Entry 8E8F (X-ray diffraction, 2.14 A resolution); this record covers chains A and T of the 3 polymer chains in the assembly.

Chain A:
Name: DNA polymerase eta
Source organism: Homo sapiens
Notes: EC 2.7.7.7
UniProt: Q9Y253 (POLH_HUMAN); numbering as in UniProt (aligned over 1-432)
Amino-acid sequence (435 residues; numbered -2 to 432; the number before each row is that of its first residue; numbers below 1 keep their minus sign (Gly-2 is residue -2)):
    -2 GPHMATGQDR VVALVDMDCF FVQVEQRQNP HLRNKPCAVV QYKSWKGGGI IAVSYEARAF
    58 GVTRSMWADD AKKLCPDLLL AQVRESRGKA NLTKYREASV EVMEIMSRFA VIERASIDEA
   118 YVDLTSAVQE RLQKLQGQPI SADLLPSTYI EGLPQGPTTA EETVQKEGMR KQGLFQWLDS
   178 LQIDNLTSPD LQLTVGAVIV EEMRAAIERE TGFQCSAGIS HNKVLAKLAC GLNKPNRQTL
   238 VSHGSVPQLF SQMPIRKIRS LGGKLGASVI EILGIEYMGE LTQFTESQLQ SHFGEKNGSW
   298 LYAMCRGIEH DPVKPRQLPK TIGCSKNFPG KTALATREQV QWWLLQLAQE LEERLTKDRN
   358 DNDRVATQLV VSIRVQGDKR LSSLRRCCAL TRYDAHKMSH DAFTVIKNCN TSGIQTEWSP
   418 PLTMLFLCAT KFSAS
Disordered / not traced: 154-161, 411-412
Construct notes: expression tag (-2 to 0)
Curated features (UniProtKB/Swiss-Prot):
  - binding site (Mg(2+)): Asp13, Met14, Asp115, Glu116
  - binding site (Mn(2+)): Asp13, Met14, Asp115, Glu116
  - binding site (a 2'-deoxyribonucleoside 5'-triphosphate): Arg61
  - natural variant: Val37 (deletion: In XPV), Leu75 (deletion: In XPV), Arg93 (R93P: In XPV), Arg111 (R111H: In XPV), Thr122 (T122P: In XPV), Gly153 (G153D: In a breast cancer sample), Thr191 (T191P: In XPV), Gly263 (G263V: In XPV), Val266 (V266D: In XPV), Gly295 (G295R: In XPV), Arg361 (R361S: In XPV)
  - mutagenesis: Tyr52 (Y52A/F: Reduces DNA polymerase activity; Y52E: Reduces DNA polymerase activity. Increases fidelity of replication and reduces translesion bypass), Arg61 (R61A: Reduces enzymatic activity by two-thirds), Ser62 (S62G: Increased DNA polymerase activity and translesion bypass compared to wild-type), Ala68 (A68S/V: Severe reduction in thymine dimer translesion bypass), Asn324 to Pro326 (Reduces binding to chromatin and to monoubiquitinated PCNA. Abolishes binding to monoubiquitinated PCNA; when associated with 705-E--H-713 Del)
Metal / ion sites: Mn2+ site 1: Asp13, Met14, Asp115 (together with 2'-deoxyguanosine-5'-triphosphate, diphosphate) (shared with 1 residue of chain P); Mn2+ site 2: Asp13, Asp115, Glu116 (together with 2'-deoxyguanosine-5'-triphosphate) (shared with 2 residues of chain P); Mn2+ site 3: Arg61 (together with 2'-deoxyguanosine-5'-triphosphate, diphosphate)
Small-molecule neighbours: 2'-deoxyguanosine-5'-triphosphate / diphosphate: Asp13, Met14, Asp15, Cys16, Phe17, Phe18, Gln38, Ile48, Ala49, Tyr52, Arg55, Arg61, Leu89, Ile114, Asp115, Glu116, Lys231
What the authors report for this chain:
  - mutagenesis - S113A (3-fold): decreased catalytic activity on dN primer end

Chain T:
Molecule: 12-nt DNA strand
Sequence (12 nucleotides; numbered 2 to 13; the number before each row is that of its first residue):
     2 CATTATGACG CT

Interface between chain A and chain T:
Residue-residue contacts (38; chain A residue first):
  Gln38(A) - DT5(T)  base contact
  Gln38(A) - DA6(T)  sugar contact
  Tyr39(A) - DT5(T)  phosphate contact
  Tyr39(A) - DA6(T)  hydrogen bond to the phosphate
  Trp42(A) - DA3(T)  stacking on the base
  Arg61(A) - DT5(T)  base contact
  Ser62(A) - DT4(T)  sugar contact
  Trp64(A) - DA3(T)  phosphate contact
  Trp64(A) - DT4(T)  phosphate contact
  Lys86(A) - DT7(T)  salt bridge to the phosphate
  Leu89(A) - DA6(T)  phosphate contact
  Leu89(A) - DT7(T)  phosphate contact
  Arg93(A) - DT7(T)  salt bridge to the phosphate
  Arg93(A) - DG8(T)  salt bridge to the phosphate
  Lys311(A) - DC10(T)  salt bridge to the phosphate
  Arg313(A) - DA9(T)  salt bridge to the phosphate
  Arg313(A) - DC10(T)  salt bridge to the phosphate
  Pro316(A) - DA9(T)  phosphate contact
  Lys317(A) - DA9(T)  hydrogen bond to the phosphate
  Lys317(A) - DC10(T)  salt bridge to the phosphate
  Thr318(A) - DG8(T)  sugar contact
  Thr318(A) - DA9(T)  hydrogen bond to the phosphate
  Ile319(A) - DG8(T)  phosphate contact
  Gly320(A) - DT7(T)  sugar contact
  Gly320(A) - DG8(T)  hydrogen bond to the phosphate
  Cys321(A) - DT7(T)  phosphate contact
  Ser322(A) - DA6(T)  sugar contact
  Ser322(A) - DT7(T)  hydrogen bond to the phosphate
  Lys323(A) - DA6(T)  salt bridge to the phosphate
  Asn324(A) - DT5(T)  sugar contact
  Asn324(A) - DA6(T)  hydrogen bond to the phosphate
  Pro326(A) - DC2(T)  phosphate contact
  Pro326(A) - DA3(T)  sugar contact
  Pro326(A) - DT5(T)  phosphate contact
  Gly327(A) - DC2(T)  phosphate contact
  Gly327(A) - DA3(T)  base contact
  Arg351(A) - DT7(T)  salt bridge to the phosphate
  Arg351(A) - DG8(T)  salt bridge to the phosphate
Other interface residues (no listed pair), chain A (31 interface residues in all): Ile48, Ala87, Glu110, Arg111, Lys293, Leu315, Thr329, Glu347
Other interface residues (no listed pair), chain T (10 interface residues in all): DC12

Summary:
The interface between chain A and chain T involves 31 residues on one side and 10 on the other; the contacts
include 6 hydrogen bonds, 10 salt bridges and 1 aromatic stacking contact. Polar contacts include
Tyr39(A)-DA6(T), Lys317(A)-DA9(T) and Thr318(A)-DA9(T). From the paper: S113A of chain A reduces catalytic
activity on dN primer end.
Chain A is DNA polymerase eta (Homo sapiens) and chain T is a 12-nt DNA strand; the structure, Human DNA
polymerase eta-DNA-rU-ended primer ternary mismatch complex:reaction with 10 mM Mn2+ for 120s, was determined
by X-ray diffraction together with 8E85, 8E86, 8E87, 8E88, 8E89, 8E8A and 8 further entries from the same
study.
